Entry 5NVW (X-ray diffraction, 2.20 A resolution); this record covers chains A and B of the 3 polymer chains in the assembly.

[Chain A]
Protein: Elongin-B
Organism: Homo sapiens
Reference sequence: Q15370 (ELOB_HUMAN); residues 1-104 here = UniProt positions 1-104
Chain sequence (104 residues; each row starts with the number of its first residue):
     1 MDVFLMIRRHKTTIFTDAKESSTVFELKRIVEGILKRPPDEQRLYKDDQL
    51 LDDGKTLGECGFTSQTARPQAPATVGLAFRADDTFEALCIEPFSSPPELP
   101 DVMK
Modified residues: C60 (S-(dimethylarsenic)cysteine; CAS); C89 (S-(dimethylarsenic)cysteine; CAS)

[Chain B]
Protein: Elongin-C
Organism: Homo sapiens
Reference sequence: Q15369 (ELOC_HUMAN); residues 17-112 here = UniProt positions 17-112
Chain sequence (97 residues; each row starts with the number of its first residue):
    16 MMYVKLISSDGHEFIVKREHALTSGTIKAMLSGPGQFAENETNEVNFREI
    66 PSHVLSKVCMYFTYKVRYTNSSTEIPEFPIAPEIALELLMAANFLDC
Not modelled in the structure: 48-57
Construct notes: initiating methionine (16)

[Chain A / chain B interface]
Pairs across the interface (54):
  F4(A) - T78(B)
  M6(A) - M75(B)  hydrophobic
  R8(A) - H27(B)
  K11(A) - D25(B)  hydrogen bond (side chain-backbone)
  K11(A) - G26(B)
  K11(A) - H27(B)
  K11(A) - E28(B)  hydrogen bond (backbone-backbone)
  T12(A) - E28(B)
  T13(A) - E28(B)  hydrogen bond (backbone-backbone)
  T13(A) - F29(B)
  T13(A) - I30(B)  hydrogen bond (backbone-backbone)
  I14(A) - I30(B)
  F15(A) - Y18(B)
  F15(A) - F29(B)  hydrophobic
  F15(A) - I30(B)  hydrogen bond (backbone-backbone)
  F15(A) - V31(B)  hydrophobic
  F15(A) - S71(B)
  F15(A) - C74(B)  hydrophobic
  F15(A) - M75(B)  hydrophobic
  T16(A) - Y18(B)  hydrogen bond
  T16(A) - K32(B)
  D17(A) - K32(B)  salt bridge
  I34(A) - Y18(B)  hydrophobic
  I34(A) - I30(B)  hydrophobic
  L35(A) - I30(B)  hydrophobic
  P69(A) - M75(B)
  P69(A) - T78(B)
  P69(A) - Y79(B)  hydrophobic
  P69(A) - R82(B)
  P69(A) - Y83(B)  hydrophobic
  Q70(A) - M75(B)
  Q70(A) - Y79(B)
  Q70(A) - P91(B)
  Q70(A) - F93(B)
  Q70(A) - P94(B)
  P72(A) - M75(B)
  E91(A) - H27(B)
  P92(A) - H27(B)  hydrogen bond (backbone-side chain)
  F93(A) - H27(B)
  F93(A) - F29(B)  hydrophobic
  F93(A) - S67(B)
  F93(A) - S71(B)
  S94(A) - D25(B)
  S94(A) - P66(B)
  S94(A) - S67(B)  hydrogen bond (backbone-side chain)
  S94(A) - H68(B)  hydrogen bond
  S95(A) - H68(B)
  P96(A) - H68(B)
  P96(A) - E98(B)
  P96(A) - I99(B)  hydrophobic
  P97(A) - E102(B)
  L99(A) - P97(B)
  L99(A) - E98(B)
  M103(A) - P97(B)
Also at the interface, not in a pair above, chain A (26 interface residues in all): H10, P100
Also at the interface, not in a pair above, chain B (29 interface residues in all): K72, E92, L101

[In short]
26 residues of chain A face 29 of chain B across their interface, with 9 hydrogen bonds and 1 salt bridge.
Among the polar pairs are D17(A)-K32(B), K11(A)-D25(B) and T16(A)-Y18(B).
Chain A is Elongin-B and chain B is Elongin-C, both from Homo sapiens; the structure, pVHL:EloB:EloC in
complex with
(2S,4R)-1-((S)-2-(cyclopropanecarboxamido)-3,3-dimethylbutanoyl)-4-hydroxy-N-(4-(4-methylthiazol-5-yl)benzyl)pyrrolidine-2-carboxamide
(ligand 6), was determined by X-ray diffraction (same publication as 5NVV, 5NVX, 5NVY, 5NVZ, 5NW0, 5NW1 and
5NW2).
